PDB entry 2ZUC | X-ray diffraction, 3.30 A resolution | chains A and B

# Chain A (and B)
Molecule: DNA repair and recombination protein radA
Source organism: Sulfolobus solfataricus
Notes: chain B of this document is another copy of the same molecule, construct and numbering; everything in this record applies to it too
UniProt: Q55075 (RADA_SULSO); residue numbers follow UniProt; this construct covers 1-324
Chain sequence (324 residues; row label = number of the first residue in the row):
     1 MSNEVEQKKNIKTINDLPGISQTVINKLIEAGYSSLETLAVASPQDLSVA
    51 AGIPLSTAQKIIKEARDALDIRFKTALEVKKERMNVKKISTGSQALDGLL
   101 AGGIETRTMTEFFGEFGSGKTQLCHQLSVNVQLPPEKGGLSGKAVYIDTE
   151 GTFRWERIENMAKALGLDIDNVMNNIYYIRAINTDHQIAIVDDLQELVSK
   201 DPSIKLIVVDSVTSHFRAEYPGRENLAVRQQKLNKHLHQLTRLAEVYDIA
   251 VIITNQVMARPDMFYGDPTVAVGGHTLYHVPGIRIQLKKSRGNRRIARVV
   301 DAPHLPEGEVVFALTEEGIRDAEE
Disordered / not traced: 1-10, 259-274, 324 (chain B: 1-11, 264-274, 324)
UniProt features mapped onto this chain:
  - binding site (ATP): Gly114 to Thr121
From the paper describing this entry:
  - mutagenesis - R72A (0.011+/-0.002 min-1): decreased catalytic activity (ATP hydrolysis)

# How chain A and chain B interact
Pairs across the interface - 39 pairs, chain A then chain B:
  Glu150(A) - Gln94(B)
  Trp155(A) - Lys80(B)
  Trp155(A) - Arg83(B)
  Glu159(A) - Lys80(B)  salt bridge
  Asp170(A) - Leu77(B)
  Met173(A) - Ala76(B)  hydrogen bond (backbone-backbone)
  Met173(A) - Leu77(B)  hydrogen bond (backbone-backbone)
  Met173(A) - Lys80(B)
  Asn174(A) - Thr75(B)
  Asn174(A) - Leu77(B)
  Ile176(A) - Thr75(B)
  Ile176(A) - Ala76(B)  hydrogen bond (backbone-backbone)
  Tyr177(A) - Phe73(B)  hydrophobic
  Tyr177(A) - Lys74(B)
  Tyr177(A) - Thr75(B)
  Tyr178(A) - Lys74(B)  hydrogen bond (backbone-backbone)
  Tyr178(A) - Arg83(B)
  Ile179(A) - Phe73(B)  hydrophobic
  Arg180(A) - Gln94(B)
  Arg180(A) - Gly98(B)
  Ile182(A) - Gly98(B)
  Ile182(A) - Leu99(B)  hydrophobic
  Asn183(A) - Glu37(B)
  Asn183(A) - Glu309(B)  hydrogen bond (side chain-backbone)
  Asp185(A) - Glu37(B)
  Asp185(A) - Val41(B)
  His186(A) - Glu37(B)  salt bridge
  His186(A) - Glu307(B)  hydrogen bond (side chain-backbone)
  Ile188(A) - Val41(B)  hydrophobic
  Ala189(A) - Val41(B)
  Ile190(A) - Ile71(B)  hydrophobic
  Ile190(A) - Phe73(B)
  Asp193(A) - Ile71(B)
  Asp193(A) - Phe73(B)
  Leu194(A) - Phe73(B)  hydrophobic
  Leu197(A) - Phe73(B)  hydrophobic
  Lys200(A) - Arg72(B)
  Ala218(A) - Arg294(B)  hydrogen bond (backbone-side chain)
  Pro221(A) - Arg294(B)
Interface residues without a listed pair, chain A (29 interface residues in all): Val145, Gly151, Phe153, Asp192, Arg217
Interface residues without a listed pair, chain B (24 interface residues in all): Thr38, Arg66, Val79, Met84, Val310, Val311, Glu323

# In short
29 residues of chain A face 24 of chain B across their interface, with 7 hydrogen bonds and 2 salt bridges.
Among the polar pairs are Glu159(A)-Lys80(B), His186(A)-Glu37(B) and Asn183(A)-Glu309(B). From UniProt: 8
ATP-binding residues on chain A. From the paper: R72A of chain A reduces catalytic activity (ATP hydrolysis).
Chain A and chain B are both DNA repair and recombination protein radA (Sulfolobus solfataricus); the
structure, Crystal structure of left-handed RadA filament, was determined by X-ray diffraction (same
publication as 2ZUB and 2ZUD).
